5ACR - chains A and B; structure by X-ray diffraction, 1.90 A resolution.

# Chain A (and B)
Molecule: Gim-1 protein
Organism: Pseudomonas aeruginosa
Notes: chain B of this document is another copy of the same molecule, construct and numbering; everything in this record applies to it too
UniProt: Q704V1 (Q704V1_PSEAI); the construct has insertions or renumbered stretches relative to UniProt, so the offset changes along the chain: 19-45 = UniProt 1-27; 47-100 = UniProt 28-81; 104-107 = UniProt 83-86; 109-131 = UniProt 87-109; 6 more segments
Chain sequence (250 residues; row label = number of the first residue in the row; note: 39 numbers in that range are skipped by the numbering (no residue carries them; nothing is unmodelled there)):
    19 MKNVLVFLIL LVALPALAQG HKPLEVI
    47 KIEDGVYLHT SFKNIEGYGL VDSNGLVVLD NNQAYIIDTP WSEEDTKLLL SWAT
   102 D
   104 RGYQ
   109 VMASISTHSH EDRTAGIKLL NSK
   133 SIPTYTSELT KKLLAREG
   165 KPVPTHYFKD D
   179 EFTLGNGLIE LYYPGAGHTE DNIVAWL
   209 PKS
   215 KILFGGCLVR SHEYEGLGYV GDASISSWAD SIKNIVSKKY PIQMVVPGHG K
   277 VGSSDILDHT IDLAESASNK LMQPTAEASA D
Not modelled in the structure: 19-39, 296-307
Modified / non-standard residues: C221 (cysteinesulfonic acid; OCS)
Sequence notes: engineered mutation Y228 (Trp182 in Q704V1)
Metal / ion sites: Ca2+: S112, S114, Y137; Zn2+: H116, H118, H196
Reported in the primary citation:
  - contacts within the chain: D68-G264, S225-H263 (water-mediated contact)
  - conformationally variable residues (loop rearrangement, side-chain flip): S57 to D68, H263
  - mutagenesis - W228Y, Y233N: unchanged growth in response to cefoxitin
  - post-translational modification sites: C221
  - mutagenesis - Y233I (50-fold): decreased catalytic activity on meropenem
  - mutagenesis - Y233I: decreased catalytic activity on cefoxitin
  - mutagenesis - Y233I (5-fold): decreased catalytic activity on imipenem
  - mutagenesis - Y233I: decreased catalytic activity on ceftazidime
  - mutagenesis - Y233N: decreased catalytic activity
  - mutagenesis - Y233I: decreased growth in response to meropenem
  - mutagenesis - Y233I: decreased growth in response to ertapenem
  - mutagenesis - Y233N (3.7 kcal/mol): decreased binding to hydrolyzed ampicillin (from molecular simulation)

# How chain A and chain B interact
Residue-residue contacts (23; chain A residue first):
  N60(A) - Y233(B)
  E62(A) - W87(B)  hydrogen bond (backbone-side chain)
  E62(A) - H118(B)
  E62(A) - E119(B)  hydrogen bond (side chain-backbone)
  E62(A) - D120(B)
  G63(A) - W87(B)
  G63(A) - H118(B)
  G63(A) - D120(B)  hydrogen bond (backbone-side chain)
  G63(A) - H263(B)  hydrogen bond (backbone-side chain)
  Y64(A) - Y64(B)
  Y64(A) - G232(B)
  Y64(A) - Y233(B)  hydrogen bond (backbone-backbone)
  G65(A) - Y233(B)
  H118(A) - I61(B)
  R224(A) - G63(B)  hydrogen bond (side chain-backbone)
  Y228(A) - G63(B)
  G232(A) - Y64(B)
  G232(A) - G65(B)
  Y233(A) - N60(B)
  Y233(A) - I61(B)
  Y233(A) - G65(B)
  H263(A) - E62(B)
  H263(A) - G63(B)
Also at the interface, not in a pair above, chain A (14 interface residues in all): I61, W87, C221
Also at the interface, not in a pair above, chain B (15 interface residues in all): S117, C221

# In short
Chain A and chain B form an interface of 14 and 15 residues respectively, with 6 hydrogen bonds. Among the
polar pairs are E62(A)-W87(B), E62(A)-E119(B) and G63(A)-D120(B). The paper reports that Y233I of chain A
reduces catalytic activity on meropenem; a modification site at C221(A); 3 substitutions were tested in all.
Both chains are Gim-1 protein (Pseudomonas aeruginosa). Entry 5ACR (W228Y-Investigation of the impact from
residues W228 and Y233 in the metallo-beta-lactamase GIM-1) was determined by X-ray diffraction together with
5ACP, 5ACQ, 5ACS and 5ACT from the same study.
